PDB entry 8RKT | electron microscopy, 2.35 A resolution | chains 3 and A of the 6 polymer chains in the assembly

== Chain 3 ==
Molecule: Target strand - LE
Sequence (133 nucleotides; numbered 1 to 133; the number before each row is that of its first residue):
     1 AATTAAATAGTCACAATGACATTAATCTGTCACCGACGACAGATAATTTG
    51 TCACTGTACACTACGCCTTTTGTGGAGATGTCTAATATCTACGTTTTAAC
   101 AGTGGCCTTATTAAATGACTTCTCAACCTTCAC
Not modelled in the structure: 1-101

== Chain A ==
Protein: ShCas12k
From: Scytonema hofmannii
UniProt: A0A8X6EH11 (A0A8X6EH11_9CYAN); residues 2-639 here correspond to UniProt positions 4-641 (UniProt number = residue number + 2)
Chain sequence (698 residues; numbered -58 to 639; the number before each row is that of its first residue; numbers below 1 keep their minus sign (Met-58 is residue -58)):
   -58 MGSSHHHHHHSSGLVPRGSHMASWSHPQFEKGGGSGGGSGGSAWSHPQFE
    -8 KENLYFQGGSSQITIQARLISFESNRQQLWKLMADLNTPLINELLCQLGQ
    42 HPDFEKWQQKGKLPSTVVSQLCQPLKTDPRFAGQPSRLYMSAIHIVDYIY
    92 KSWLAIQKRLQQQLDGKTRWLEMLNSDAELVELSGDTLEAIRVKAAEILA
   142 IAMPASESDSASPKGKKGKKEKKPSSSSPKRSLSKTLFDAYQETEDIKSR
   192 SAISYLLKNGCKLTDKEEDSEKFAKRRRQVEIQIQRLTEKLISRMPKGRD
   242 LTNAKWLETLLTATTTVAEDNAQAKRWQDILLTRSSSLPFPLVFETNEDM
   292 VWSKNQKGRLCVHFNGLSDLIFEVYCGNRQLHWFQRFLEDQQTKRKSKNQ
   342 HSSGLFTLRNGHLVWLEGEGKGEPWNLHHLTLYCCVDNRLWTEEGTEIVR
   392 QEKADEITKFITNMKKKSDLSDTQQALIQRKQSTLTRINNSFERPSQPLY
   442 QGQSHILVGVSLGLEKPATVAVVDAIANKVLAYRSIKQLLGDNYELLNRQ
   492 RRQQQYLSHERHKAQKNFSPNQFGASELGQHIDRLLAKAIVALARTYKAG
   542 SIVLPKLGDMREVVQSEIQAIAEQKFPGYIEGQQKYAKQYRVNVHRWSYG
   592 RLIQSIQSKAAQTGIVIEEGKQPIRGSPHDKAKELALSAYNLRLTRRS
Not modelled in the structure: -58 to 0, 145-172, 407-411, 636-639
Sequence notes: initiating methionine (-58); expression tag (-57 to 1)

== How chain 3 and chain A interact ==
Contacting residue pairs - 70 pairs, chain 3 then chain A:
  DC107(3) - Tyr570(A)  stacking on the base
  DT109(3) - Gly569(A)  phosphate contact
  DT109(3) - Tyr570(A)  phosphate contact
  DT109(3) - Ile571(A)  hydrogen bond to the phosphate
  DT109(3) - Glu572(A)  hydrogen bond to the phosphate
  DA110(3) - Ile571(A)  phosphate contact
  DT111(3) - Lys266(A)  hydrogen bond to the base
  DT112(3) - Lys266(A)  hydrogen bond to the sugar
  DT112(3) - Asp270(A)  sugar contact
  DA113(3) - Asp270(A)  sugar contact
  DA113(3) - Leu273(A)  phosphate contact
  DA113(3) - Thr274(A)  phosphate contact
  DA114(3) - Leu273(A)  sugar contact
  DA114(3) - Thr274(A)  phosphate contact
  DA114(3) - Arg275(A)  hydrogen bond to the phosphate
  DA114(3) - Gln506(A)  base contact
  DA115(3) - Arg275(A)  salt bridge to the phosphate
  DA115(3) - Gln506(A)  base contact
  DA115(3) - Gln513(A)  sugar contact
  DT116(3) - Arg502(A)  hydrogen bond to the sugar
  DT116(3) - Gln513(A)  sugar contact
  DT116(3) - Phe514(A)  sugar contact
  DT116(3) - Gly515(A)  phosphate contact
  DG117(3) - Gly515(A)  phosphate contact
  DG117(3) - Ala516(A)  phosphate contact
  DG117(3) - Ser517(A)  hydrogen bond to the phosphate
  DA118(3) - Ser517(A)  phosphate contact
  DA118(3) - Arg552(A)  hydrogen bond to the base
  DA118(3) - His586(A)  sugar contact
  DA118(3) - Arg587(A)  phosphate contact
  DA118(3) - Trp588(A)  phosphate contact
  DA118(3) - Ser589(A)  phosphate contact
  DA118(3) - Arg592(A)  salt bridge to the phosphate
  DC119(3) - Arg552(A)  hydrogen bond to the sugar
  DC119(3) - Ser589(A)  phosphate contact
  DC119(3) - Tyr590(A)  phosphate contact
  DC119(3) - Gly591(A)  hydrogen bond to the phosphate
  DC119(3) - Arg592(A)  hydrogen bond to the phosphate
  DT120(3) - Ile97(A)  base contact
  DT120(3) - Gly591(A)  phosphate contact
  DT121(3) - Ser93(A)  hydrogen bond to the base
  DT121(3) - Ala96(A)  phosphate contact
  DT121(3) - Ile97(A)  sugar contact
  DC122(3) - Lys92(A)  sugar contact
  DC122(3) - Ser93(A)  hydrogen bond to the sugar
  DT123(3) - Tyr89(A)  sugar contact
  DT123(3) - Lys92(A)  salt bridge to the phosphate
  DC124(3) - Gln3(A)  base contact
  DC124(3) - Glu286(A)  sugar contact
  DC124(3) - Arg350(A)  phosphate contact
  DC124(3) - Asn351(A)  hydrogen bond to the sugar
  DC124(3) - Cys376(A)  base contact
  DA125(3) - Glu286(A)  sugar contact
  DA125(3) - Thr287(A)  base contact
  DA125(3) - Arg350(A)  salt bridge to the phosphate
  DA126(3) - Thr287(A)  hydrogen bond to the base
  DA126(3) - Ser344(A)  sugar contact
  DA126(3) - Gly345(A)  phosphate contact
  DA126(3) - Arg350(A)  salt bridge to the phosphate
  DA126(3) - Lys394(A)  salt bridge to the phosphate
  DA126(3) - Thr425(A)  sugar contact
  DC127(3) - Ser343(A)  hydrogen bond to the phosphate
  DC127(3) - Ser344(A)  hydrogen bond to the phosphate
  DC127(3) - Arg421(A)  base contact
  DC127(3) - Ser424(A)  phosphate contact
  DC127(3) - Thr425(A)  hydrogen bond to the phosphate
  DC127(3) - Arg428(A)  hydrogen bond to the phosphate
  DC128(3) - Gln420(A)  hydrogen bond to the phosphate
  DC128(3) - Ser424(A)  hydrogen bond to the phosphate
  DC128(3) - Arg428(A)  salt bridge to the phosphate
Other interface residues (no listed pair), chain A (52 interface residues in all): Arg78, Gln269, Asn288, His342, Gln491, Gln495, Gly520, Gln575

== Overview ==
Chain 3 and chain A form an interface of 21 and 52 residues respectively, with 21 hydrogen bonds, 7 salt
bridges and 1 aromatic stacking contact. Polar contacts include DT111(3)-Lys266(A), DA118(3)-Arg552(A) and
DT121(3)-Ser93(A).
Here chain 3 is Target strand - LE and chain A is ShCas12k (Scytonema hofmannii). Entry 8RKT (Conformational
Landscape of the Type V-K CRISPR-associated TransposonIntegration Assembly CAST V-K Cas12k domain
local-refinement map) was determined by electron microscopy together with 8RDU, 8RKU, 8RKV, 8AXA and 8AXB from
the same study.
